4ZM2 - chains A and B of the 4 polymer chains in the assembly; structure by X-ray diffraction, 3.88 A resolution.

[Chain A (and B)]
Name: Antitoxin phd
From: Enterobacteria phage P1
Notes: chain B of this document is another copy of the same molecule, construct and numbering; everything in this record applies to it too
Reference sequence: Q06253 (PHD_BPP1); numbering as in UniProt (aligned over 1-73)
Amino-acid sequence (73 residues; each row starts with the number of its first residue):
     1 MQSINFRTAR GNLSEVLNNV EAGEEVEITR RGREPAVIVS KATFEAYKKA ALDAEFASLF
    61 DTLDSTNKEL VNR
Unresolved in the structure: 53-73 (chain B: 62-73)
Curated features (UniProtKB/Swiss-Prot):
  - region: Ala50 to Arg73 (Sufficient for antitoxin activity, its presence prevents formation of a doc-EF-Tu complex)
  - mutagenesis: Phe44 (F44A: Significantly decreases repressor activity, binds DNA less well, inhibits doc normally), Tyr47 (Y47A: Decreases repressor activity, binds DNA less well, inhibits doc normally), Lys48 (K48M: Decreases repressor activity, binds DNA less well, inhibits doc normally)

[Interface between chain A and chain B]
Contacting residue pairs - 45 pairs, chain A then chain B:
  Phe6(A) - Leu13(B)  hydrophobic
  Phe6(A) - Ser14(B)
  Phe6(A) - Leu17(B)  hydrophobic
  Arg10(A) - Arg10(B)
  Leu13(A) - Arg10(B)
  Ser14(A) - Arg30(B)  hydrogen bond
  Leu17(A) - Arg30(B)
  Leu17(A) - Ala36(B)  hydrophobic
  Asn18(A) - Arg30(B)  hydrogen bond
  Val20(A) - Ala36(B)  hydrophobic
  Glu21(A) - Arg30(B)  salt bridge
  Glu21(A) - Arg33(B)  salt bridge
  Glu21(A) - Glu34(B)  hydrogen bond (side chain-backbone)
  Glu25(A) - Phe44(B)
  Glu25(A) - Lys48(B)  salt bridge
  Glu27(A) - Lys41(B)  salt bridge
  Arg30(A) - Leu17(B)
  Arg30(A) - Asn18(B)  hydrogen bond
  Arg33(A) - Glu21(B)
  Pro35(A) - Lys41(B)  hydrogen bond (backbone-backbone)
  Ala36(A) - Leu17(B)  hydrophobic
  Ala36(A) - Val20(B)  hydrophobic
  Ala36(A) - Val39(B)
  Val37(A) - Val37(B)
  Val37(A) - Ile38(B)
  Val37(A) - Val39(B)  hydrogen bond (backbone-backbone)
  Val37(A) - Lys41(B)
  Val37(A) - Phe44(B)  hydrophobic
  Ile38(A) - Val37(B)
  Val39(A) - Ala36(B)
  Val39(A) - Val37(B)  hydrogen bond (backbone-backbone)
  Val39(A) - Phe44(B)  hydrophobic
  Ser40(A) - Pro35(B)
  Lys41(A) - Glu27(B)  salt bridge
  Lys41(A) - Pro35(B)  hydrogen bond (backbone-backbone)
  Lys41(A) - Ala36(B)
  Phe44(A) - Glu25(B)
  Phe44(A) - Val39(B)  hydrophobic
  Phe44(A) - Tyr47(B)  hydrophobic
  Tyr47(A) - Lys48(B)
  Tyr47(A) - Ala51(B)  hydrophobic
  Lys48(A) - Glu25(B)  salt bridge
  Lys48(A) - Tyr47(B)
  Ala50(A) - Ala54(B)
  Ala51(A) - Ala50(B)  hydrophobic
Interface residues without a listed pair, chain A (28 interface residues in all): Met1, Ile28, Glu34, Ala42
Interface residues without a listed pair, chain B (28 interface residues in all): Ala9, Ile28, Ser40, Glu45

[Overview]
The chain A/chain B interface involves 28 residues from each chain, with 8 hydrogen bonds and 6 salt bridges.
Among the polar pairs are Glu21(A)-Arg30(B), Glu21(A)-Arg33(B) and Glu25(A)-Lys48(B). From UniProt: 3
mutagenesis sites on chain A.
Both chains are Antitoxin phd (Enterobacteria phage P1). Entry 4ZM2 (Antitoxin Phd from phage P1 in complex
with its operator DNA inverted repeat in a monoclinic ...) was determined by X-ray diffraction (same
publication as 4ZLX and 4ZM0).
